Entry 5ZIY (X-ray diffraction, 2.20 A resolution); this record covers chain A.

== Chain A ==
Molecule: Flagellar hook-associated protein 3
Source organism: Bacillus cereus
UniProt: A0A164TZ51 (A0A164TZ51_BACCE); residues 45-251 here = UniProt positions 45-251
Sequence (213 residues; numbered 39 to 251; the number before each row is that of its first residue):
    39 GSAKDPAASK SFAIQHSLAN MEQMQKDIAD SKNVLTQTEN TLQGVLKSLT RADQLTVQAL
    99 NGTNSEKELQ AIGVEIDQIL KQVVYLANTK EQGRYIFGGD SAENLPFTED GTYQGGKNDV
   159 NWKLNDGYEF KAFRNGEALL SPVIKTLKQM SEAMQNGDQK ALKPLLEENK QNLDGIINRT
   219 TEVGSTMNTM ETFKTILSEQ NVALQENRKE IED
Disordered / not traced: 39-44, 100-103, 244-251
Sequence notes: expression tag (39-44)
Ion coordination: Zn2+ site 1 near H54 (its only coordinating residue here); Zn2+ site 2: E129 (shared with 1 residue of chain B); Zn2+ site 3: E141 (shared with 1 residue of chain B); Zn2+ site 4 near D148 (its only coordinating residue here); Zn2+ site 5: E167 (shared with 1 residue of chain B); Zn2+ site 6 near E229 (its only coordinating residue here)

== Overview ==
Chain A is Flagellar hook-associated protein 3 (Bacillus cereus); the structure, Crystal structure of Bacillus
cereus FlgL, was determined by X-ray diffraction, deposited together with 5ZIZ and 5ZJ0.
